PDB entry 1RVX | X-ray diffraction, 2.20 A resolution | chains E and F of the 6 polymer chains in the assembly

[Chain E]
Protein: hemagglutinin
Organism: Influenza A virus (A/Puerto Rico/8/34(H1N1))
UniProtKB: Q82766 (Q82766_9INFA); the construct lacks a stretch of the UniProt sequence and is renumbered around it, so the offset changes along the chain: 4-42 = UniProt 17-55; 44-49 = UniProt 56-61; 50-325 = UniProt 63-338
Amino-acid sequence (327 residues; row label = number of the first residue in the row; note: 1 number in that range is skipped by the numbering (no residue carries it; nothing is unmodelled there)):
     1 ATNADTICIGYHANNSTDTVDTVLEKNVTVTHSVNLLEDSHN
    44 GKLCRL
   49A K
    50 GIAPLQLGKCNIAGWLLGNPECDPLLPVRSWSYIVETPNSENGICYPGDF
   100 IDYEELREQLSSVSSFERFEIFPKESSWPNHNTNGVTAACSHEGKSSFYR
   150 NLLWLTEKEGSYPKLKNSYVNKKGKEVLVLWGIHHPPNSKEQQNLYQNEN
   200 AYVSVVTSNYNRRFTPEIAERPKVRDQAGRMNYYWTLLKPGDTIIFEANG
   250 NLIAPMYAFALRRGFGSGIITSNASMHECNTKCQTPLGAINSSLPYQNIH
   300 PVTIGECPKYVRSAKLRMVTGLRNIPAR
Unresolved in the structure: 1-4
Disulfides: Cys-47/Cys-278, Cys-59/Cys-71, Cys-94/Cys-139, Cys-282/Cys-306

[Chain F]
Protein: Hemagglutinin
Organism: Influenza A virus (A/Puerto Rico/8/34(H1N1))
UniProtKB: Q82766 (Q82766_9INFA); residues 501-660 here correspond to UniProt positions 344-503 (UniProt number = residue number - 157)
Amino-acid sequence (160 residues; row label = number of the first residue in the row):
   501 GLFGAIAGFIEGGWTGMIDGWYGYHHQNEQGSGYAADQKSTQNAINGITN
   551 KVNSVIEKMNIQFTAVGKEFNKLEKRMENLNNKVDDGFLDIWTYNAELLV
   601 LLENERTLDFHDSNVKNLYEKVKSQLKNNAKEIGNGCFEFYHKCDNECME
   651 SVRNGTYDYP
Unresolved in the structure: 660

[How chain E and chain F interact]
Contacting residue pairs (134; chain E residue first):
  Asp-5(E) / Asn-528(F)  hydrogen bond (backbone-side chain)
  Asp-5(E) / Glu-529(F)
  Asp-5(E) / Glu-639(F)
  Asp-5(E) / Phe-640(F)  hydrogen bond (backbone-backbone)
  Asp-5(E) / Lys-643(F)
  Asp-5(E) / Cys-644(F)  hydrogen bond (side chain-backbone)
  Thr-6(E) / His-526(F)
  Thr-6(E) / Gln-527(F)  hydrogen bond (backbone-backbone)
  Thr-6(E) / Phe-638(F)
  Thr-6(E) / Glu-639(F)
  Thr-6(E) / Met-649(F)
  Ile-7(E) / Tyr-524(F)  hydrophobic
  Ile-7(E) / His-526(F)
  Ile-7(E) / Gly-636(F)
  Ile-7(E) / Cys-637(F)
  Ile-7(E) / Phe-638(F)  hydrogen bond (backbone-backbone)
  Ile-7(E) / Phe-640(F)  hydrophobic
  Ile-7(E) / Val-652(F)  hydrophobic
  Cys-8(E) / Trp-514(F)
  Cys-8(E) / Gly-523(F)
  Cys-8(E) / Tyr-524(F)
  Cys-8(E) / His-525(F)  hydrogen bond (backbone-backbone)
  Cys-8(E) / His-526(F)
  Cys-8(E) / Gly-636(F)
  Cys-8(E) / Cys-637(F)  disulfide
  Ile-9(E) / Ile-510(F)
  Ile-9(E) / Trp-514(F)
  Ile-9(E) / Gly-523(F)
  Ile-9(E) / Val-622(F)  hydrophobic
  Ile-9(E) / Gly-636(F)  hydrogen bond (backbone-backbone)
  Ile-9(E) / Phe-638(F)  hydrophobic
  Gly-10(E) / Trp-514(F)
  Gly-10(E) / Met-517(F)
  Gly-10(E) / Tyr-522(F)
  Gly-10(E) / Gly-523(F)  hydrogen bond (backbone-backbone)
  Tyr-11(E) / Ile-506(F)
  Tyr-11(E) / Ala-507(F)  hydrogen bond (side chain-backbone)
  Tyr-11(E) / Ile-510(F)  hydrogen bond (side chain-backbone)
  Tyr-11(E) / Glu-511(F)
  Tyr-11(E) / Gly-512(F)  hydrogen bond (side chain-backbone)
  Tyr-11(E) / Gly-513(F)
  Tyr-11(E) / Trp-514(F)  hydrogen bond (backbone-backbone)
  Tyr-11(E) / Met-517(F)
  Tyr-11(E) / Trp-521(F)
  His-12(E) / Met-517(F)  hydrogen bond (side chain-backbone)
  His-12(E) / Gly-520(F)
  His-12(E) / Trp-521(F)  hydrogen bond (backbone-backbone)
  Ala-13(E) / Gly-513(F)
  Ala-13(E) / Trp-514(F)
  Ala-13(E) / Thr-515(F)
  Val-20(E) / Asn-604(F)
  Asp-21(E) / Leu-601(F)
  Asp-21(E) / Asn-604(F)  hydrogen bond (backbone-side chain)
  Thr-22(E) / Leu-601(F)
  Thr-22(E) / Asn-604(F)
  Thr-22(E) / Glu-605(F)  hydrogen bond
  Thr-22(E) / Leu-608(F)
  Val-23(E) / Leu-601(F)
  Val-23(E) / Leu-602(F)  hydrophobic
  Val-23(E) / Glu-605(F)  hydrogen bond (backbone-side chain)
  Leu-24(E) / Glu-605(F)  hydrogen bond (backbone-side chain)
  Thr-31(E) / Trp-521(F)
  His-32(E) / Trp-521(F)  hydrogen bond
  Leu-36(E) / Ile-556(F)  hydrophobic
  Glu-103(E) / Glu-569(F)
  Glu-103(E) / Phe-570(F)
  Glu-103(E) / Asn-571(F)
  Arg-106(E) / Glu-569(F)  salt bridge
  Glu-107(E) / Lys-568(F)  salt bridge
  Gly-265(E) / Thr-564(F)  hydrogen bond (backbone-side chain)
  Ser-266(E) / Thr-564(F)
  Ile-268(E) / Val-566(F)
  Ile-269(E) / Val-566(F)  hydrophobic
  Pro-294(E) / Met-559(F)  hydrophobic
  Tyr-295(E) / Met-559(F)
  Tyr-295(E) / Ala-596(F)  hydrophobic
  Pro-300(E) / Gln-562(F)
  Pro-300(E) / Ala-565(F)
  Val-301(E) / Ala-565(F)
  Val-301(E) / Val-566(F)  hydrophobic
  Thr-302(E) / Gln-562(F)  hydrogen bond
  Thr-302(E) / Phe-563(F)
  Thr-302(E) / Thr-564(F)
  Thr-302(E) / Ala-565(F)  hydrogen bond (backbone-backbone)
  Ile-303(E) / Thr-564(F)
  Ile-303(E) / Val-566(F)  hydrophobic
  Gly-304(E) / Gln-562(F)
  Gly-304(E) / Phe-563(F)
  Gly-304(E) / Thr-564(F)  hydrogen bond (backbone-side chain)
  Glu-305(E) / Ile-561(F)
  Glu-305(E) / Gln-562(F)
  Cys-306(E) / Ile-561(F)
  Cys-306(E) / Gln-562(F)  hydrogen bond (backbone-backbone)
  Pro-307(E) / Gln-562(F)
  Lys-308(E) / Met-559(F)
  Lys-308(E) / Gln-562(F)
  Lys-308(E) / Trp-592(F)
  Tyr-309(E) / Gln-562(F)  hydrogen bond (backbone-side chain)
  Tyr-309(E) / Leu-589(F)
  Val-310(E) / Leu-589(F)  hydrophobic
  Val-310(E) / Trp-592(F)
  Val-310(E) / Thr-593(F)
  Arg-311(E) / Asp-586(F)
  Arg-311(E) / Leu-589(F)
  Arg-311(E) / Asp-590(F)  salt bridge
  Arg-311(E) / Thr-593(F)  hydrogen bond (backbone-side chain)
  Ser-312(E) / Thr-593(F)
  Ser-312(E) / Glu-597(F)  hydrogen bond
  Leu-315(E) / Ala-596(F)  hydrophobic
  Leu-315(E) / Glu-597(F)
  Arg-316(E) / Val-600(F)
  Arg-316(E) / Asn-604(F)  hydrogen bond (backbone-side chain)
  Met-317(E) / Val-555(F)  hydrophobic
  Met-317(E) / Val-600(F)  hydrophobic
  Met-317(E) / Asn-604(F)
  Val-318(E) / Asn-604(F)  hydrogen bond (backbone-side chain)
  Val-318(E) / Thr-607(F)
  Thr-319(E) / Trp-521(F)
  Thr-319(E) / Ile-548(F)
  Thr-319(E) / Val-552(F)
  Thr-319(E) / Thr-607(F)
  Thr-319(E) / His-611(F)  hydrogen bond (backbone-side chain)
  Gly-320(E) / Trp-521(F)
  Gly-320(E) / His-611(F)  hydrogen bond (backbone-side chain)
  Leu-321(E) / Ile-506(F)  hydrophobic
  Leu-321(E) / Trp-521(F)
  Leu-321(E) / His-611(F)
  Arg-322(E) / Leu-608(F)
  Ile-324(E) / Ala-507(F)  hydrophobic
  Ile-324(E) / Glu-511(F)
  Ile-324(E) / Gly-512(F)
  Ile-324(E) / Gly-513(F)  hydrogen bond (backbone-backbone)
  Pro-325(E) / Thr-515(F)
  Ala-326(E) / Gly-513(F)
Other interface residues (no listed pair), chain E (59 interface residues in all): Asn-14, Glu-25, Val-28, Val-30, Val-34, Glu-85, Tyr-102, Gly-267, Ser-292
Other interface residues (no listed pair), chain F (66 interface residues in all): Ile-518, Gly-567, Glu-574, Val-615, Leu-618, Tyr-619, Leu-626
Disulfides between the chains: Cys-8(E)/Cys-637(F)

[Overview]
Chain E and chain F form an interface of 59 and 66 residues respectively; the contacts include 1 disulfide
bond, 32 hydrogen bonds and 3 salt bridges. Polar pairs include Arg-106(E)/Glu-569(F), Glu-107(E)/Lys-568(F)
and Arg-311(E)/Asp-590(F).
Chain E is hemagglutinin and chain F is Hemagglutinin, both from Influenza A virus (A/Puerto Rico/8/34(H1N1));
the structure, 1934 H1 Hemagglutinin in complex with LSTA, was determined by X-ray diffraction together with
1RU7, 1RUY, 1RUZ, 1RV0, 1RVT and 1RVZ from the same study.
